Entry 1N7S (X-ray diffraction, 1.45 A resolution); this record covers chains C and D of the 4 polymer chains in the assembly.

[Chain C]
Protein: Snap-25A
Organism: Rattus norvegicus
Notes: fragment: SN1b
UniProtKB: P60881 (SNP25_RAT); residue numbers follow UniProt; this construct covers 7-83
Amino-acid sequence (79 residues; row label = number of the first residue in the row):
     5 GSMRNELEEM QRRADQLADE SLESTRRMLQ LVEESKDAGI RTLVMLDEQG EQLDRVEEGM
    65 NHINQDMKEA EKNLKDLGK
Differences from the reference sequence: cloning artifact (5-6)
Bound ions: Ca2+ site 1: Gln-20 (shared with 1 residue of chain A; 1 residue of chain B); Ca2+ site 2: Glu-27, Asp-80, Lys-83; Ca2+ site 3: Glu-27, Asp-80
Reported in the primary citation:
  - Ca2+ coordination: Glu-27, Asp-80, Lys-83

[Chain D]
Protein: Snap-25A
Organism: Rattus norvegicus
Notes: fragment: SN2c
UniProtKB: P60881 (SNP25_RAT); residue numbers follow UniProt; this construct covers 141-204
Amino-acid sequence (66 residues; row label = number of the first residue in the row):
   139 GSARENEMDE NLEQVSGIIG NLRHMALDMG NEIDTQNRQI DRIMEKADSN KTRIDEANQR
   199 ATKMLG
Differences from the reference sequence: cloning artifact (139-140)
UniProt features mapped onto this chain:
  - site ((Microbial infection) Cleavage): Arg-180, Ile-181, Gln-197, Arg-198
  - modified residue (Phosphoserine): Ser-154, Ser-187
Reported in the primary citation:
  - contacts within the chain: Glu-170/Gln-174

[How chain C and chain D interact]
Residue-residue contacts (53):
  Ala-22(C) with Met-146(D)
  Ser-25(C) with Met-146(D)
  Leu-26(C) with Glu-145(D); Met-146(D); Asn-149(D)
  Thr-29(C) with Met-146(D); Asn-149(D), hydrogen bond; Leu-150(D)
  Arg-30(C) with Glu-145(D), salt bridge; Asn-149(D)
  Met-32(C) with Val-153(D), hydrophobic
  Leu-33(C) with Asn-149(D); Gln-152(D); Val-153(D), hydrophobic
  Val-36(C) with Ile-156(D), hydrophobic; Ile-157(D), hydrophobic
  Glu-37(C) with Ile-156(D)
  Lys-40(C) with Asn-159(D); Leu-160(D); Met-163(D)
  Gly-43(C) with Met-163(D)
  Ile-44(C) with Met-163(D)
  Leu-47(C) with Met-163(D), hydrophobic; Met-167(D), hydrophobic
  Leu-50(C) with Gln-174(D), hydrogen bond (backbone-side chain)
  Gly-54(C) with Gln-174(D)
  Leu-57(C) with Gln-174(D); Gln-177(D); Ile-178(D), hydrophobic; Ile-181(D)
  Asp-58(C) with Gln-177(D), hydrogen bond
  Val-60(C) with Ile-181(D), hydrophobic
  Glu-61(C) with Gln-177(D), hydrogen bond; Arg-180(D), salt bridge; Ile-181(D); Lys-184(D), salt bridge
  Met-64(C) with Lys-184(D); Ala-185(D), hydrophobic; Asn-188(D), hydrogen bond (backbone-side chain)
  Asn-65(C) with Lys-184(D), hydrogen bond
  Ile-67(C) with Asn-188(D)
  Asn-68(C) with Asn-188(D), hydrogen bond (backbone-side chain); Arg-191(D)
  Met-71(C) with Arg-191(D); Ile-192(D), hydrophobic; Ala-195(D), hydrophobic
  Glu-75(C) with Arg-198(D), salt bridge
  Leu-78(C) with Ala-195(D); Arg-198(D); Met-202(D)
  Lys-79(C) with Arg-198(D)
  Leu-81(C) with Met-202(D), hydrophobic
  Gly-82(C) with Met-202(D)
Other interface residues (no listed pair), chain C (32 interface residues in all): Ser-39, Thr-46, Lys-72
Other interface residues (no listed pair), chain D (29 interface residues in all): Arg-142, Glu-170, Ile-171, Ala-199

[In short]
The interface between chain C and chain D involves 32 residues on one side and 29 on the other; the contacts
include 7 hydrogen bonds and 4 salt bridges. Among the polar pairs are Arg-30(C)/Glu-145(D),
Glu-61(C)/Arg-180(D) and Glu-61(C)/Lys-184(D). The paper reports Ca2+ coordination by Glu-27(C), Asp-80(C) and
Lys-83(C); contacts within the chain involving Glu-170(D) and Gln-174(D).
Here chain C is Snap-25A and chain D is Snap-25A, both from Rattus norvegicus. Entry 1N7S (High Resolution
Structure of a Truncated Neuronal SNARE Complex) was determined by X-ray diffraction.
